PDB entry 5OVS | X-ray diffraction, 2.30 A resolution | chains E and K of the 14 polymer chains in the assembly

[Chain E (and K)]
Molecule: BPH
From: Thiobacillus denitrificans
Notes: chain K of this document is another copy of the same molecule, construct and numbering; everything in this record applies to it too
Sequence (201 residues; row label = number of the first residue in the row):
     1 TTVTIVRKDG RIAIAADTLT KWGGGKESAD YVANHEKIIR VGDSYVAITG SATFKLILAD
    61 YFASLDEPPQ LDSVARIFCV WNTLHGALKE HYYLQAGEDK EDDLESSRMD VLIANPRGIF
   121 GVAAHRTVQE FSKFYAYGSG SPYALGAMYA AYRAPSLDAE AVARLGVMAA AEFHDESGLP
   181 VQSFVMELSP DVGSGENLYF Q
Unresolved in the structure: 96-100, 191-201 (chain K: 96-100, 193-201)
Reported in the primary citation:
  - catalytic residues: Thr-1, Asp-17, Lys-37, Gly-50

[Interface between chain E and chain K]
Residue-residue contacts (28):
  Phe-134(E) / Phe-173(K)  hydrophobic
  Pro-142(E) / Pro-142(K)  hydrophobic
  Pro-142(E) / Tyr-143(K)
  Tyr-143(E) / Pro-142(K)
  Tyr-143(E) / Gly-146(K)
  Leu-145(E) / Phe-173(K)  hydrophobic
  Gly-146(E) / Tyr-143(K)
  Gly-146(E) / Gly-146(K)
  Gly-146(E) / Ala-147(K)
  Ala-147(E) / Gly-146(K)  hydrogen bond (backbone-backbone)
  Ala-147(E) / Ala-147(K)
  Ala-147(E) / Ala-150(K)
  Tyr-149(E) / Leu-165(K)  hydrophobic
  Tyr-149(E) / Met-168(K)
  Tyr-149(E) / Ala-169(K)  hydrophobic
  Tyr-149(E) / Glu-172(K)
  Tyr-149(E) / Phe-173(K)  hydrophobic
  Ala-150(E) / Ala-147(K)
  Ala-150(E) / Ala-150(K)  hydrophobic
  Ala-150(E) / Leu-165(K)  hydrophobic
  Leu-165(E) / Ala-150(K)  hydrophobic
  Met-168(E) / Tyr-149(K)
  Ala-169(E) / Gly-146(K)
  Ala-169(E) / Tyr-149(K)  hydrophobic
  Glu-172(E) / Tyr-149(K)
  Phe-173(E) / Phe-134(K)  hydrophobic
  Phe-173(E) / Leu-145(K)
  Phe-173(E) / Tyr-149(K)  hydrophobic

[In short]
The chain E/chain K interface involves 13 residues from each chain; the contacts include 1 hydrogen bond. The
hydrogen-bonded pair Ala-147(E)/Gly-146(K) is a backbone contact. The paper reports catalytic residues
Thr-1(E), Asp-17(E) and Lys-37(E) among others.
Both chains are BPH (Thiobacillus denitrificans). Entry 5OVS (Thiobacillus denitrificans BPH) was determined
by X-ray diffraction, deposited together with 5OVT and 5OVU.
